5BR8 - chains A and N of the 21 polymer chains in the assembly; structure by X-ray diffraction, 3.40 A resolution.

== Chain A ==
Molecule: 16S ribosomal RNA
Source organism: Thermus thermophilus (strain HB8 / ATCC 27634 / DSM 579)
Sequence (1522 nucleotides; row label = number of the first residue in the row; note: 42 numbers in that range are skipped by the numbering (no residue carries them; nothing is unmodelled there); a row labelled like 190A-190L holds insertion residues (190A, then the next letters in order); numbering starts at 0):
     0 UUUGUUGGAG AGUUUGAUCC UGGCUCAGGG UGAACGCUGG CGGCGUGCCU AAGACAUGCA
    60 AGUCGUGCGG G
    73 CCGCGGGGUU UU
    88 ACUCCG
    95 UGGUC
   101 AGCGGCGGAC GGGUGAGUAA CGCGUGGGU
  129A G
   130 ACCUACCCGG AAGAGGGGGA CAACCCGGGG AAACUCGGGC UAAUCCCCCA UGUGGACCCG
   190 C
190A-190L CCCUUGGGGUGU
   191 GUCCAAAGGG CUUU
   216 GCCCGCUUCC GGAUGGGCCC GCGUCCCAUC AGCUAGUUGG UGGGGUAAUG GCCCACCAAG
   276 GCGACGACGG GUAGCCGGUC UGAGAGGAUG GCCGGCCACA GGGGCACUGA GACACGGGCC
   336 CCACUCCUAC GGGAGGCAGC AGUUAGGAAU CUUCCGCAAU GGGCGCAAGC CUGACGGAGC
   396 GACGCCGCUU GGAGGAAGAA GCCCUUCGGG GUGUAAACUC CUGAA
   442 CCCGGGACGA AACCCCCGAC GA
   474 GGGGACUGAC GGUACCGGG
   494 GUAAUAGCGC CGGCCAACUC CGUGCCAGCA GCCXCGGUAA UACGGAGGGC GCGAGCGUUA
   554 CCCGGAUUCA CUGGGCGUAA AGGGCGUGUA GGCGGCCUGG GGCGUCCCAU GUGAAAGACC
   614 ACGGCUCAAC CGUGGGGGAG CGUGGGAUAC GCUCAGGCUA GACGGUGGGA GAGGGUGGUG
   674 GAAUUCCCGG AGUAGCGGUG AAAUGCGCAG AUACCGGGAG GAACGCCGAU GGCGAAGGCA
   734 GCCACCUGGU CCACCCGUGA CGCUGAGGCG CGAAAGCGUG GGGAGCAAAC CGGAUUAGAU
   794 ACCCGGGUAG UCCACGCCCU AAACGAUGCG CGCUAGGUCU CUGGGUCU
   848 CCUGGGGGCC GAAGCUAACG CGUUAAGCGC GCCGCCUGGG GAGUACGGCC GCAAGGCUGA
   908 AACUCAAAGG AAUUGACGGG GGCCCGCACA AGCGGUGGAG CAUGUGGUUU AAUUCGAAGX
   968 AACGCGAAGA ACCUUACCAG GCCUUGACAU GCUAGG
 1003A G
  1004 AACCCGGGUG AAAGCCUGGG GUGCCCC
1030A-1030D GCGA
  1031 GGGGAGCCCU AGCACAGGUG CUGCAUGGCC GUCGUCAGCU CGUGCCGUGA GGUGUUGGGU
  1091 UAAGUCCCGC AACGAGCGCA ACCCCCGCCG UUAGUUGCCA GCGGUUCGGC CGGGCACUCU
  1151 AACGGGACUG CCCGCGAAA
  1171 GCGGGAGGAA GGAGGGGACG ACGUCUGGUC AGCAUGGCCC UUACGGCCUG GGCGACACAC
  1231 GUGCUACAAU GCCCACUACA AAGCGAUGCC ACCCGGCAAC GGGGAGCUAA UCGCAAAAAG
  1291 GUGGGCCCAG UUCGGAUUGG GGUCUGCAAC CCGACCCCAU GAAGCCGGAA UCGCUAGUAA
  1351 UCGCGGAUCA G
 1361A C
  1362 CAUGCCGCGG UGAAUACGUU CCCGGGCCUU GUACACACXG CCXGUXACGC CAUGGGAGCG
  1422 GGCUCUACCC GAAGUCGCCG GG
  1446 AGCCUACGGG
  1459 CAGGCGCCGA GGGUAGGGCC CGUGACUGGG GCGAAGUCGU AACAAGGUAG CUGUACCGGA
  1519 AGGUGCGGCU GGAUCCACUC CUUUCU
Unresolved in the structure: 0-4, 1534-1538
Construct notes: expression tag (1534-1544)
Modified / non-standard residues: PSU (pseudouridine-5'-monophosphate) at position 516, G7M (N7-methyl-guanosine-5'-monophosphate) at position 527, M2G (N2-dimethylguanosine-5'-monophosphate) at position 966, 5MC (5-methylcytidine-5'-monophosphate) at position 967, 2MG (2N-methylguanosine-5'-monophosphate) at position 1207, 5MC (5-methylcytidine-5'-monophosphate) at position 1400, 4OC (4n,o2'-methylcytidine-5'-monophosphate) at position 1402, 5MC (5-methylcytidine-5'-monophosphate) at position 1404, 5MC (5-methylcytidine-5'-monophosphate) at position 1407, UR3 (3-methyluridine-5'-monophoshate) at position 1498, MA6 (6N-dimethyladenosine-5'-monophoshate) at position 1518, MA6 (6N-dimethyladenosine-5'-monophoshate) at position 1519, PSU (pseudouridine-5'-monophosphate) at position 1540, PSU (pseudouridine-5'-monophosphate) at position 1541
Bound ions: Mg2+ site 1: U12, C526, A914; Mg2+ site 2 near G21 (its only coordinating residue here); Mg2+ site 3: C48, U49; Mg2+ site 4 near A53 (its only coordinating residue here); Mg2+ site 5: A59, U387; Mg2+ site 6: G61, U62, G105; Mg2+ site 7: G107, G324; Mg2+ site 8 near A109 (its only coordinating residue here); Mg2+ site 9 near G113 (its only coordinating residue here); Mg2+ site 10: G117, A288; Mg2+ site 11: C121, U125; Mg2+ site 12 near G147 (its only coordinating residue here); 92 more Mg2+ sites not listed
Residues lining bound ligands:
  - paromomycin (PAR), molecule 1: G31, C47, C48, A50, A51, G52, A53, G113, U114, G115, A353, C355, A356, G357, U358, U359, A360, G361, U365, C366
  - paromomycin (PAR), molecule 2: G567, G568, C569, G570, G575, G821, C862, G874, C875, C877, C879, C880
  - paromomycin (PAR), molecule 3: G610, A611, C612, C613, A614, A622, C623, C624, G625, U626
  - paromomycin (PAR), molecule 4: G661, G662, A663, G664, G666, G667, C739, U740, G741, G742, U743
  - paromomycin (PAR), molecule 5: U669, G670, G671, U672, G673, G714, A715, A716, C717, C805, C806
  - paromomycin (PAR), molecule 6: G1405, U1406, 5MC_1407, A1408, C1409, G1489, C1490, G1491, A1492, A1493, G1494, U1495, C1496

== Chain N ==
Molecule: 30S ribosomal protein S14 type Z
Source organism: Thermus thermophilus (strain HB8 / ATCC 27634 / DSM 579)
UniProt: Q5SHQ1 (RS14Z_THET8); residues 1-61 here = UniProt positions 1-61
Amino-acid sequence (61 residues; numbered 1 to 61; the number before each row is that of its first residue):
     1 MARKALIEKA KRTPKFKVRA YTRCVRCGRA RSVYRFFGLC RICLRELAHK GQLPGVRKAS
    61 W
Unresolved in the structure: 1
Bound ions: Mg2+: Thr22, Ala30 (shared with C1359(A) of chain A); Zn2+: Cys24, Cys27, Cys40, Cys43

== Chain A / chain N interface ==
Pairs across the interface (74):
  G973(A) - Arg29(N)  hydrogen bond to the sugar
  G973(A) - Arg41(N)  hydrogen bond to the phosphate
  A974(A) - Arg29(N)  salt bridge to the phosphate
  A974(A) - Arg31(N)  salt bridge to the phosphate
  A974(A) - Ser32(N)  hydrogen bond to the phosphate
  A974(A) - Arg41(N)  salt bridge to the phosphate
  A975(A) - Ser32(N)  hydrogen bond to the sugar
  A975(A) - Tyr34(N)  hydrogen bond to the base
  G976(A) - Arg31(N)  phosphate contact
  G976(A) - Ser32(N)  hydrogen bond to the phosphate
  A977(A) - Arg31(N)  salt bridge to the phosphate
  C979(A) - Val18(N)  hydrogen bond to the base
  C979(A) - Arg19(N)  hydrogen bond to the base
  C980(A) - Val18(N)  base contact
  C980(A) - Arg19(N)  hydrogen bond to the sugar
  C980(A) - Tyr21(N)  sugar contact
  U981(A) - Leu6(N)  phosphate contact
  U981(A) - Tyr21(N)  sugar contact
  U981(A) - Arg23(N)  phosphate contact
  U981(A) - Ala30(N)  phosphate contact
  U982(A) - Leu6(N)  sugar contact
  U982(A) - Arg23(N)  salt bridge to the phosphate
  U982(A) - Ala30(N)  phosphate contact
  A983(A) - Arg3(N)  hydrogen bond to the phosphate
  A983(A) - Leu6(N)  phosphate contact
  A994(A) - Lys4(N)  base contact
  A994(A) - Ala5(N)  base contact
  A994(A) - Glu8(N)  sugar contact
  C995(A) - Lys4(N)  hydrogen bond to the base
  A1016(A) - Lys15(N)  phosphate contact
  G1047(A) - Lys4(N)  salt bridge to the phosphate
  G1048(A) - Arg3(N)  phosphate contact
  G1048(A) - Lys4(N)  hydrogen bond to the phosphate
  U1049(A) - Ala2(N)  hydrogen bond to the base
  U1049(A) - Arg3(N)  hydrogen bond to the sugar
  C1059(A) - Arg45(N)  hydrogen bond to the phosphate
  C1060(A) - Arg45(N)  salt bridge to the phosphate
  C1114(A) - Ser60(N)  hydrogen bond to the sugar
  C1115(A) - Ser60(N)  sugar contact
  C1115(A) - Trp61(N)  hydrogen bond to the sugar
  G1186(A) - Trp61(N)  hydrogen bond to the base
  G1187(A) - Ser60(N)  hydrogen bond to the base
  G1187(A) - Trp61(N)  sugar contact
  A1188(A) - Lys58(N)  phosphate contact
  A1188(A) - Ser60(N)  sugar contact
  C1189(A) - Lys58(N)  salt bridge to the phosphate
  G1202(A) - Ala2(N)  phosphate contact
  G1202(A) - Cys27(N)  hydrogen bond to the sugar
  G1202(A) - Arg29(N)  sugar contact
  G1202(A) - Ile42(N)  base contact
  G1202(A) - Cys43(N)  hydrogen bond to the base
  G1202(A) - Glu46(N)  hydrogen bond to the base
  C1203(A) - Ala2(N)  hydrogen bond to the phosphate
  C1203(A) - Cys27(N)  sugar contact
  G1215(A) - Arg3(N)  salt bridge to the phosphate
  G1216(A) - Arg3(N)  salt bridge to the phosphate
  G1216(A) - Ala5(N)  phosphate contact
  C1217(A) - Ala5(N)  phosphate contact
  C1217(A) - Glu8(N)  phosphate contact
  U1219(A) - Arg19(N)  salt bridge to the phosphate
  G1316(A) - Val18(N)  sugar contact
  C1317(A) - Phe16(N)  stacking on the base
  C1317(A) - Lys17(N)  phosphate contact
  A1357(A) - Tyr34(N)  sugar contact
  U1358(A) - Val33(N)  sugar contact
  U1358(A) - Tyr34(N)  phosphate contact
  U1358(A) - Arg35(N)  hydrogen bond to the phosphate
  C1359(A) - Thr22(N)  hydrogen bond to the phosphate
  C1359(A) - Val33(N)  phosphate contact
  C1359(A) - Arg35(N)  salt bridge to the phosphate
  A1360(A) - Val18(N)  base contact
  A1360(A) - Arg35(N)  salt bridge to the phosphate
  G1368(A) - Trp61(N)  hydrogen bond to the phosphate
  C1369(A) - Trp61(N)  hydrogen bond to the phosphate
Also at the interface, not in a pair above, chain A (41 interface residues in all): A1015, C1113, G1220
Also at the interface, not in a pair above, chain N (33 interface residues in all): Phe36, Arg57, Ala59

== In short ==
41 residues of chain A and 33 residues of chain N are in contact, with 27 hydrogen bonds, 13 salt bridges and
1 aromatic stacking contact. Polar pairs include A975(A)-Tyr34(N), C979(A)-Val18(N) and C979(A)-Arg19(N).
Ligands of chain A: 6 copies of paromomycin.
Here chain A is 16S ribosomal RNA and chain N is 30S ribosomal protein S14 type Z, both from Thermus
thermophilus (strain HB8 / ATCC 27634 / DSM 579). Entry 5BR8 (Ambient-temperature crystal structure of 30S
ribosomal subunit from Thermus thermophilus in complex with paromomycin) was determined by X-ray diffraction.
